PDB entry 6IAE | X-ray diffraction, 2.49 A resolution | chain A

== Chain A ==
Protein: Intraflagellar transport protein 22
From: Trypanosoma brucei brucei (strain 927/4 GUTat10.1)
UniProtKB: Q381A3 (IFT22_TRYB2); numbering as in UniProt (aligned over 1-219)
Sequence (223 residues; row label = number of the first residue in the row; numbers below 1 keep their minus sign (Gly-3 is residue -3)):
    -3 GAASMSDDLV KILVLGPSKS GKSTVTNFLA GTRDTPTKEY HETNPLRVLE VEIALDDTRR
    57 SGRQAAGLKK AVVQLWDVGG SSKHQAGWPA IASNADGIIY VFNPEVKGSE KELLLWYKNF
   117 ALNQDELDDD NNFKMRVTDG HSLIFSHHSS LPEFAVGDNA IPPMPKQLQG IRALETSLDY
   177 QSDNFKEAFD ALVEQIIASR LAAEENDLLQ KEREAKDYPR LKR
Unresolved in the structure: -3 to 2, 31-37, 52-65, 78-83, 118-130, 198-219
Differences from the reference sequence: expression tag (-3 to 0)
Bound ions: Mg2+: Ser19, Thr39
Ligand contacts: GTP (guanosine-5'-triphosphate): Pro13, Ser14, Lys15, Ser16, Gly17, Lys18, Ser19, Thr20, Thr39, Asp73, His143, His144, Ser145, Ser173, Leu174, Asp175, Tyr176
Reported in the primary citation:
  - binding site for GTP: Asp175

== Overview ==
Bound to chain A: GTP. Ser19 and Thr39 coordinate Mg2+. The paper reports a binding site for GTP at Asp175.
Chain A is Intraflagellar transport protein 22 (Trypanosoma brucei brucei (strain 927/4 GUTat10.1)); the
structure, T. brucei IFT22 GDP-bound crystal structure, was determined by X-ray diffraction (same publication
as 6IAN and 6IA7).
